Entry 8G8G (electron microscopy, 3.20 A resolution); this record covers chains E and J of the 11 polymer chains in the assembly.

Chain E:
Molecule: Histone H3
From: Xenopus laevis
Reference sequence: P84233 (H32_XENLA); residues 1-135 here correspond to UniProt positions 2-136 (UniProt number = residue number + 1)
Sequence (135 residues; each row starts with the number of its first residue):
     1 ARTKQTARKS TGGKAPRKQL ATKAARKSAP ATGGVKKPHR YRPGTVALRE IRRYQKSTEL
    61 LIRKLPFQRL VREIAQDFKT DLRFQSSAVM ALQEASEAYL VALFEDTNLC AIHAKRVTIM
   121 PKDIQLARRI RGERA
Disordered / not traced: 1-37, 135
Differences from the reference sequence: variant Ala102 (Gly103 in P84233)
Curated features (UniProtKB/Swiss-Prot):
  - modified residue: Arg2 (Asymmetric dimethylarginine), Thr3 (Phosphothreonine), Lys4 (Allysine), Gln5 (5-glutamyl dopamine), Thr6 (Phosphothreonine), Arg8 (Citrulline), Lys9 (N6,N6,N6-trimethyllysine), Ser10 (ADP-ribosylserine), Thr11 (Phosphothreonine), Lys14 (N6-(2-hydroxyisobutyryl)lysine), Arg17 (Asymmetric dimethylarginine), Lys18 (N6-(2-hydroxyisobutyryl)lysine), Lys23 (N6-(2-hydroxyisobutyryl)lysine), Arg26 (Citrulline), Lys27 (N6,N6,N6-trimethyllysine), Ser28 (ADP-ribosylserine), Lys36 (N6,N6,N6-trimethyllysine), Lys37 (N6-methyllysine), Tyr41 (Phosphotyrosine), Lys56 (N6,N6,N6-trimethyllysine) and 8 more in UniProt
  - lipidation: Cys110 (S-palmitoyl cysteine)

Chain J:
Molecule: Lin28b DNA
Sequence (182 nucleotides; numbered -106 to 75; the number before each row is that of its first residue; numbers below 1 keep their minus sign (DG-106 is residue -106)):
  -106 GCATAAGTTA AGTGGTATTA ACATATCCTC AGTGGTGAGT ATTAACATGG AACTTACTCC
   -46 AACAATACAG ATGCTGAATA AATGTAGTCT AAGTGAAGAA AGAAGGAAAG GTGGGAGCTG
    14 CCATCACTCA GAATTGTCCA GCAGGGATTG TGCAAGCTTG TGAATAAAGA CACATACTTC
    74 AT
Disordered / not traced: -106 to -101, 74-75

Interface between chain E and chain J:
Pairs across the interface (26; chain E residue first):
  Arg40(E) - DG-9(J)  base contact
  Arg40(E) - DC70(J)  sugar contact
  Tyr41(E) - DA69(J)  phosphate contact
  Tyr41(E) - DC70(J)  phosphate contact
  Arg42(E) - DG-5(J)  salt bridge to the phosphate
  Arg42(E) - DC70(J)  hydrogen bond to the phosphate
  Arg42(E) - DT71(J)  salt bridge to the phosphate
  Pro43(E) - DA-6(J)  phosphate contact
  Pro43(E) - DG-5(J)  sugar contact
  Thr45(E) - DA69(J)  phosphate contact
  Thr45(E) - DC70(J)  hydrogen bond to the phosphate
  Arg63(E) - DG-14(J)  sugar contact
  Arg72(E) - DG-23(J)  salt bridge to the phosphate
  Arg83(E) - DT-24(J)  hydrogen bond to the base
  Arg83(E) - DG-23(J)  phosphate contact
  Phe84(E) - DT-24(J)  sugar contact
  Phe84(E) - DG-23(J)  hydrogen bond to the phosphate
  Gln85(E) - DT-24(J)  phosphate contact
  Arg116(E) - DA-3(J)  phosphate contact
  Arg116(E) - DG-2(J)  phosphate contact
  Val117(E) - DA-4(J)  phosphate contact
  Val117(E) - DA-3(J)  hydrogen bond to the phosphate
  Thr118(E) - DA-4(J)  hydrogen bond to the phosphate
  Thr118(E) - DA-3(J)  hydrogen bond to the phosphate
  Met120(E) - DA-3(J)  phosphate contact
  Met120(E) - DG-2(J)  phosphate contact
Other interface residues (no listed pair), chain E (17 interface residues in all): Leu82, Lys115, Lys122
Other interface residues (no listed pair), chain J (15 interface residues in all): DA-25, DT-13, DA-8

Overview:
17 residues of chain E and 15 residues of chain J are in contact; the contacts include 7 hydrogen bonds and 3
salt bridges. Among the polar pairs are Arg83(E)-DT-24(J), Arg42(E)-DC70(J) and Thr45(E)-DC70(J).
Here chain E is Histone H3 (Xenopus laevis) and chain J is Lin28b DNA. Entry 8G8G (Interaction of H3 tail in
LIN28B nucleosome with Oct4) was determined by electron microscopy, deposited together with 8G87, 8G88, 8G8B
and 8G8E.
